Entry 9FG5 (electron microscopy, 3.20 A resolution); this record covers chains C and E of the 5 polymer chains in the assembly.

[Chain C (and E)]
Name: Gamma-aminobutyric acid receptor subunit beta-3
Organism: Homo sapiens
Notes: chain E of this document is another copy of the same molecule, construct and numbering; everything in this record applies to it too
Reference sequence: P28472 (GBRB3_HUMAN), isoform P28472-2; the author numbering skips numbers that UniProt does not, so the offset changes along the chain: -24 to 309 = UniProt 1-334; 335-473 = UniProt 335-473
Sequence (473 residues; numbered -24 to 473; 25 numbers in that range are skipped by the numbering (no residue carries them; nothing is unmodelled there); the number before each row is that of its first residue; numbers below 1 keep their minus sign (Met-24 is residue -24)):
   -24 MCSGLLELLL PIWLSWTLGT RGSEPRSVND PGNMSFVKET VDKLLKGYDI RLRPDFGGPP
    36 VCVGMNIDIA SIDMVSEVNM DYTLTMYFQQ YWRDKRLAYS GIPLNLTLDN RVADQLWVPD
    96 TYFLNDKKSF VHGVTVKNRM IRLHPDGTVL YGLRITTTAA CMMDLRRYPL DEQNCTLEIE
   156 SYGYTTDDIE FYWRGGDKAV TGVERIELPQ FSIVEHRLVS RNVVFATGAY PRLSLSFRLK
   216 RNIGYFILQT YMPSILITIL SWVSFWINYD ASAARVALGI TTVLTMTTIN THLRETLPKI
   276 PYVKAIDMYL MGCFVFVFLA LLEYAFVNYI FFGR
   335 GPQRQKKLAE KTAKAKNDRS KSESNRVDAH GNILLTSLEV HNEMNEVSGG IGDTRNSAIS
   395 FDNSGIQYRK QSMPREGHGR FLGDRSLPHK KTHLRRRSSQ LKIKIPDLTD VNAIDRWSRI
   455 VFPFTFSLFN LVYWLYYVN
Disordered / not traced: -24 to 7, 335-443, 473
Swiss-Prot annotation at these positions:
  - binding site (benzamidine): Asp95 to Tyr97, Glu155 to Tyr157, Phe200
  - binding site (4-aminobutanoate): Tyr97, Glu155, Tyr157, Thr202
  - binding site (histamine): Tyr97, Ser156, Tyr157, Thr202
  - glycosylation (N-linked (GlcNAc...) asparagine): Asn8, Asn80, Asn149
Disulfide bonds: Cys136-Cys150
Glycans and other covalent adducts: N-acetylglucosamine (NAG) linked to Asn80; glycan linked to Asn149
Small-molecule neighbours: gamma-amino-butanoic acid (ABU): Tyr97, Glu155, Ser156, Tyr157, Phe200, Thr202, Tyr205

[How chain C and chain E interact]
Contacting residue pairs (74; chain C residue first):
  Met9(C) - Leu27(E)  hydrophobic
  Met9(C) - Phe31(E)  hydrophobic
  Lys13(C) - Asp24(E)  salt bridge
  Lys13(C) - Arg26(E)
  Val16(C) - Arg26(E)
  Asp17(C) - Arg26(E)  salt bridge
  Asp48(C) - Lys102(E)  salt bridge
  Tyr62(C) - Tyr97(E)  hydrogen bond
  Tyr62(C) - Tyr157(E)
  Asp84(C) - Arg26(E)
  Arg86(C) - Ile25(E)
  Arg86(C) - Asp89(E)  hydrogen bond (side chain-backbone)
  Phe105(C) - Lys102(E)
  His107(C) - Asp101(E)  salt bridge
  His107(C) - Lys102(E)
  Val109(C) - Thr96(E)
  Val109(C) - Tyr97(E)
  Val109(C) - Phe98(E)  hydrophobic
  Val109(C) - Ser104(E)
  Val109(C) - Phe105(E)
  Val109(C) - Ile130(E)  hydrophobic
  Thr110(C) - Pro94(E)
  Thr110(C) - Thr96(E)  hydrogen bond (side chain-backbone)
  Asn113(C) - Tyr97(E)
  Asn113(C) - Tyr157(E)
  Arg114(C) - Tyr157(E)
  Met115(C) - Tyr157(E)  hydrophobic
  Leu128(C) - Tyr157(E)
  Arg129(C) - Tyr97(E)
  Arg129(C) - Phe98(E)
  Arg129(C) - Leu99(E)  hydrogen bond (side chain-backbone)
  Arg129(C) - Asp101(E)  salt bridge
  Arg129(C) - Tyr157(E)  hydrogen bond (backbone-side chain)
  Glu182(C) - Met137(E)
  Pro184(C) - Met55(E)  hydrophobic
  Gln185(C) - Pro276(E)
  Tyr220(C) - Pro273(E)
  Tyr220(C) - Ile275(E)
  Tyr220(C) - Pro276(E)
  Tyr220(C) - Tyr277(E)
  Leu223(C) - Asp282(E)
  Leu223(C) - Met283(E)  hydrophobic
  Leu223(C) - Met286(E)  hydrophobic
  Gln224(C) - Asn265(E)  hydrogen bond
  Met227(C) - Met286(E)  hydrophobic
  Leu231(C) - Met286(E)  hydrophobic
  Leu231(C) - Phe289(E)  hydrophobic
  Leu231(C) - Phe293(E)
  Leu235(C) - Ile255(E)  hydrophobic
  Leu235(C) - Val258(E)  hydrophobic
  Leu235(C) - Phe293(E)  hydrophobic
  Leu235(C) - Leu296(E)  hydrophobic
  Val238(C) - Ala300(E)  hydrophobic
  Trp241(C) - Asn303(E)
  Trp241(C) - Tyr304(E)  hydrophobic
  Ile242(C) - Val251(E)  hydrophobic
  Ile242(C) - Asn303(E)
  Asn243(C) - Asn303(E)
  Asn243(C) - Phe307(E)
  Ala246(C) - Ser247(E)
  Ala248(C) - Ala248(E)  hydrophobic
  Ala249(C) - Ser247(E)
  Ala249(C) - Ala248(E)
  Ala249(C) - Val251(E)
  Leu253(C) - Val251(E)  hydrophobic
  Leu253(C) - Ile255(E)  hydrophobic
  Thr256(C) - Ile255(E)
  Thr257(C) - Ile255(E)
  Thr260(C) - Leu259(E)
  Thr260(C) - Thr262(E)
  His267(C) - Thr266(E)
  His267(C) - His267(E)  hydrogen bond
  Thr271(C) - Pro273(E)
  Arg453(C) - Tyr304(E)  hydrogen bond
Other interface residues (no listed pair), chain C (52 interface residues in all): Thr82, Val111, Arg117, Gly127, Thr131, Phe221, Ile232, Ile234, Ala252, Leu259, Thr263, Ile264
Other interface residues (no listed pair), chain E (53 interface residues in all): Arg28, Val93, Asp95, Lys103, Leu128, Gly158, Tyr159, Tyr205, Leu272, Leu297

[In short]
The interface between chain C and chain E involves 52 residues on one side and 53 on the other, with 8
hydrogen bonds and 5 salt bridges. Among the polar pairs are Lys13(C)-Asp24(E), Asp17(C)-Arg26(E) and
Asp48(C)-Lys102(E). Bound to chain C: gamma-amino-butanoic acid.
Chain C and chain E are both Gamma-aminobutyric acid receptor subunit beta-3 (Homo sapiens); the structure,
Cryo-EM structure of the full-length alpha1beta3 GABA(A) receptor in complex with GABA in the short-lived
symmetric ..., was determined by electron microscopy.
